PDB entry 7EEL | electron microscopy, 3.26 A resolution | chains B and J of the 14 polymer chains in the assembly

[Chain B]
Name: Major capsid proteins
Chain sequence (365 residues; row label = number of the first residue in the row):
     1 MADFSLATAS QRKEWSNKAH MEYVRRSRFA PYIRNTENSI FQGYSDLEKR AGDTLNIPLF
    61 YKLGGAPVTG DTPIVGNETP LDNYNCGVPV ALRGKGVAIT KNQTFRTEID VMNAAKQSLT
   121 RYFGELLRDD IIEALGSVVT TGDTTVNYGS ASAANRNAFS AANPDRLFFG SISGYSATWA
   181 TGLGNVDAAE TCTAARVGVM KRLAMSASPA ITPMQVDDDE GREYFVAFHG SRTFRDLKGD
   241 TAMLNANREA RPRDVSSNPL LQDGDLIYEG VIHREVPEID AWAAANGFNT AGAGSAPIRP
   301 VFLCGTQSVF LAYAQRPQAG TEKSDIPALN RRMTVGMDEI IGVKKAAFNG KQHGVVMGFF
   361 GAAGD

[Chain J]
Name: Cement (decoration) proteins
Chain sequence (140 residues; numbered 1 to 140; the number before each row is that of its first residue):
     1 MPATNSAQAR LAAPGHGFGG NVKVSYGSVA FTGTITTADA ATVCNLPVGA IVLGVTLESD
    61 DLDTNATPTI TLNVGDAGSA TRYFSASTVA QAGTSSSAPA TTGLLWTVTE GNTAVRIAVA
   121 NNAATSADGS VRVAVTYYLP

[Interface between chain B and chain J]
Residue-residue contacts (24; chain B residue first):
  Gly64(B) with Arg10(J)
  Gly65(B) with Arg10(J); Leu11(J); Ala12(J)
  Ala66(B) with Arg10(J), hydrogen bond (backbone-backbone); Leu11(J)
  Pro67(B) with Arg10(J)
  Val68(B) with Leu11(J), hydrophobic
  Asp71(B) with Pro140(J)
  Val75(B) with Gly15(J); His16(J); Gly17(J); Phe18(J)
  Gly76(B) with Pro14(J); Gly15(J), hydrogen bond (backbone-backbone)
  Asn77(B) with Ala12(J); Ala13(J), hydrogen bond (backbone-backbone); Pro14(J)
  Glu78(B) with Ala12(J); Ala13(J), hydrogen bond (backbone-backbone); Pro14(J); Gly15(J), hydrogen bond (side chain-backbone); His16(J), hydrogen bond (side chain-backbone)
  Thr79(B) with Ala12(J)
Other interface residues (no listed pair), chain B (12 interface residues in all): Pro73
Other interface residues (no listed pair), chain J (11 interface residues in all): Gly19

[Summary]
12 residues of chain B face 11 of chain J across their interface, with 6 hydrogen bonds. Polar pairs include
Glu78(B)-Gly15(J), Glu78(B)-His16(J) and Ala66(B)-Arg10(J).
Chain B is Major capsid proteins and chain J is Cement (decoration) proteins; the structure, Cyanophage Pam1
capsid asymmetric unit, was determined by electron microscopy (same publication as 7EEA, 7EEP and 7EEQ).
